Entry 3IY7 (electron microscopy, 14.00 A resolution (very low resolution: no residue pairs are listed; an interface is given only as per-side residue counts)); this record covers chains A and B.

Chain A:
Protein: fragment from neutralizing antibody F (light chain)
Organism: Rattus norvegicus
Notes: fragment: FAb F; antibody fragment or engineered binder
Sequence (106 residues; row label = number of the first residue in the row):
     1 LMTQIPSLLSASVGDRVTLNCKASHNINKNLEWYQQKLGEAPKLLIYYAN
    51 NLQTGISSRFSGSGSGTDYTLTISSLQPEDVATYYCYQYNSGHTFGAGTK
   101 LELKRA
Disulfide bonds: Cys-21/Cys-86

Chain B:
Protein: fragment from neutralizing antibody F (heavy chain)
Organism: Rattus norvegicus
Notes: antibody fragment or engineered binder
Sequence (115 residues; each row starts with the number of its first residue):
   107 SGPGLVQPSQTLSLTCTVSGFSLTSYGVSWVRQPPGKGLEWIGTMWNDGD
   157 TDYHSALRSRLSISRDSSKSQVLLKMNSLQTEDTAMYFCARSQLPGYNLR
   207 GWFVYWGQGTLVIVS
Disulfide bonds: Cys-122/Cys-195

Chain A / chain B interface:
At this resolution (14 A) residue pairs are not listed: 16 residues of chain A and 16 of chain B lie at the interface.

In short:
The chain A/chain B interface involves 16 residues from each chain.
Chain A is fragment from neutralizing antibody F (light chain) and chain B is fragment from neutralizing
antibody F (heavy chain), both from Rattus norvegicus; the structure, Variable domains of the computer
generated model (WAM) of Fab F fitted into the cryoEM reconstruction ..., was determined by electron
microscopy (same publication as 3GK8, 3IY0, 3IY1, 3IY2, 3IY3 and 3IY4).
